Entry 3A9H (X-ray diffraction, 2.50 A resolution); this record covers chain A.

Chain A:
Name: Putative uncharacterized protein
From: Pyrobaculum aerophilum
Notes: EC 1.1.5.2; fragment: Resisues 18-371
UniProtKB: Q8ZUN8 (Q8ZUN8_PYRAE); residue numbers follow UniProt; this construct covers 18-371
Amino-acid sequence (354 residues; each row starts with the number of its first residue):
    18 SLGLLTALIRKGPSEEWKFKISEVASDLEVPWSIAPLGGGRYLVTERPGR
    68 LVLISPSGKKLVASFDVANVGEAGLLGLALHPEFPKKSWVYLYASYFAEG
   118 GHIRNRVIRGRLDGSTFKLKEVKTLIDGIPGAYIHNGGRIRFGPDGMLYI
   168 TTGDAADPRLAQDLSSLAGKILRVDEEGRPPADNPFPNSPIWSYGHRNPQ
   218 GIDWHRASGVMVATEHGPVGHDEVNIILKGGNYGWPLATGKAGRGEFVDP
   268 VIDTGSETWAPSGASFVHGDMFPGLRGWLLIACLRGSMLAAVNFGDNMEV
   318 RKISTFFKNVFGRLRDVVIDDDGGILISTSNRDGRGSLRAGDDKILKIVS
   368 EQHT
Unresolved in the structure: 18-32, 371
Ion coordination: Ca2+: Glu240, Tyr250
Residues lining bound ligands: pyrroloquinoline quinone (PQQ): Trp49, Arg64, Glu89, His152, Arg214, Asn215, Gln217, His233, Gly234, Val236, Thr275, Ala277, Leu301, Arg302, Arg330, Arg332, Asp350, Arg352

Overview:
Chain A binds pyrroloquinoline quinone. Glu240 and Tyr250 form the Ca2+ site.
Chain A is Putative uncharacterized protein (Pyrobaculum aerophilum); the structure, Crystal Structure of
PQQ-dependent sugar dehydrogenase holo-form, was determined by X-ray diffraction (same publication as 3A9G).
